PDB entry 4F7S | X-ray diffraction, 2.20 A resolution | chains A and B

Chain A:
Molecule: Cyclin-dependent kinase 8
From: Homo sapiens
Notes: EC 2.7.11.22, 2.7.11.23
UniProtKB: P49336 (CDK8_HUMAN); numbering as in UniProt (aligned over 1-403)
Chain sequence (405 residues; numbered -1 to 403; the number before each row is that of its first residue; numbers below 1 keep their minus sign (Asp-1 is residue -1)):
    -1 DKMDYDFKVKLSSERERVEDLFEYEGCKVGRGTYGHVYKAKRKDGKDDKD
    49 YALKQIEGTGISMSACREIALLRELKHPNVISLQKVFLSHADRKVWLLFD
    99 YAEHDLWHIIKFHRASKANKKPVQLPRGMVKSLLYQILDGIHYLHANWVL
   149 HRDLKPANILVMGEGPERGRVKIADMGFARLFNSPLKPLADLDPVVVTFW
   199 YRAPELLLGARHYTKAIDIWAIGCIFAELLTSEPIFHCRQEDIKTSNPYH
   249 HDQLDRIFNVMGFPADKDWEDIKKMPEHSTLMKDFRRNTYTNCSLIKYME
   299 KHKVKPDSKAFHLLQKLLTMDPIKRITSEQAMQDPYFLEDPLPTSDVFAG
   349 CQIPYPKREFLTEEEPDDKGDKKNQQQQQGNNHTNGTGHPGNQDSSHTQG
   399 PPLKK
Unresolved in the structure: -1 to 0, 116-121, 187-195, 238-242, 360-403
Sequence notes: expression tag (-1 to 0)
Residues lining bound ligands: N-(2-phenylethyl)quinazolin-4-amine (0SW): Val27, Val35, Ala50, Ile79, Phe97, Asp98, Tyr99, Ala100, Asp103, Trp105, His106, Ala155, Leu158, Arg356
From the paper describing this entry:
  - contacts within the chain: Met174-Phe176

Chain B:
Molecule: Cyclin-C
From: Homo sapiens
UniProtKB: P24863 (CCNC_HUMAN); residue numbers follow UniProt; this construct covers 1-283
Chain sequence (287 residues; row label = number of the first residue in the row; numbers below 1 keep their minus sign (Asp-3 is residue -3)):
    -3 DDKAMAGNFWQSSHYLQWILDKQDLLKERQKDLKFLSEEEYWKLQIFFTN
    47 VIQALGEHLKLRQQVIATATVYFKRFYARYSLKSIDPVLMAPTCVFLASK
    97 VEEFGVVSNTRLIAAATSVLKTRFSYAFPKEFPYRMNHILECEFYLLELM
   147 DCCLIVYHPYRPLLQYVQDMGQEDMLLPLAWRIVNDTYRTDLCLLYPPFM
   197 IALACLHVACVVQQKDARQWFAELSVDMEKILEIIRVILKLYEQWKNFDE
   247 RKEMATILSKMPKPKPPPNSEGEQGPNGSQNSSYSQS
Unresolved in the structure: -3, 265-283
Sequence notes: expression tag (-3 to 0)

Chain A / chain B interface:
Contacting residue pairs - 72 pairs, chain A then chain B:
  Met1(A) with Ser80(B); Ile81(B), hydrophobic; Tyr141(B), hydrophobic; Pro260(B); Lys261(B)
  Asp2(A) with Lys79(B), salt bridge; Ser80(B), hydrogen bond (backbone-backbone); Pro260(B); Lys261(B), hydrogen bond (side chain-backbone)
  Tyr3(A) with Lys261(B), hydrogen bond (backbone-backbone); Pro262(B); Pro263(B), hydrophobic
  Asp4(A) with Lys261(B), salt bridge
  Phe5(A) with Phe72(B), hydrophobic; Tyr76(B), hydrophobic; Ser80(B); Ile81(B), hydrophobic
  Lys6(A) with Tyr141(B)
  Leu9(A) with Tyr76(B); Tyr141(B), hydrophobic
  Arg13(A) with Glu144(B), salt bridge
  Ile59(A) with Lys96(B), hydrogen bond (backbone-side chain); Glu139(B); Phe140(B), hydrophobic; Leu143(B), hydrophobic
  Met61(A) with Lys96(B); Glu98(B); Glu99(B)
  Cys64(A) with Leu93(B), hydrophobic; Lys96(B); Val97(B), hydrophobic; Leu150(B)
  Arg65(A) with Asp-2(B), salt bridge; Lys96(B); Val97(B), hydrogen bond (side chain-backbone); Glu98(B); Glu99(B), salt bridge
  Ile67(A) with Cys148(B), hydrophobic
  Ala68(A) with Leu150(B), hydrophobic; Ile151(B)
  Leu69(A) with Ala0(B), hydrophobic
  Arg71(A) with Gln13(B), hydrogen bond; Asp147(B), salt bridge; Cys148(B); Cys149(B)
  Glu72(A) with Ser8(B); Ser9(B), hydrogen bond; Ile151(B)
  Leu73(A) with Met1(B), hydrophobic
  Val84(A) with Cys148(B), hydrophobic
  Leu86(A) with Phe140(B)
  Ser87(A) with Phe140(B)
  His88(A) with Phe140(B)
  Arg91(A) with Leu136(B), hydrogen bond (side chain-backbone); Phe140(B)
  Asn145(A) with Lys-1(B); Ala0(B); Met1(B), hydrogen bond (backbone-backbone); Asn4(B)
  Trp146(A) with Lys-1(B); Ala2(B), hydrophobic
  Arg150(A) with Glu99(B), salt bridge
  Phe176(A) with Glu99(B)
  Ala177(A) with Glu99(B)
  Arg178(A) with Glu99(B), hydrogen bond (backbone-side chain)
  Leu179(A) with Glu99(B); Val102(B), hydrophobic
  Phe180(A) with Glu99(B), hydrogen bond (backbone-backbone); Phe100(B); Gly101(B)
  Asn181(A) with Glu99(B); Phe100(B)
Also at the interface, not in a pair above, chain A (37 interface residues in all): Gly58, Lys92, Val93, Tyr141, Val147
Also at the interface, not in a pair above, chain B (40 interface residues in all): Gly3, Glu137, Pro264

In short:
The interface between chain A and chain B involves 37 residues on one side and 40 on the other; the contacts
include 11 hydrogen bonds and 7 salt bridges. Polar pairs include Asp2(A)-Lys79(B), Asp4(A)-Lys261(B) and
Arg13(A)-Glu144(B). Chain A binds N-(2-phenylethyl)quinazolin-4-amine. The paper reports contacts within the
chain involving Phe176(A) and Met174(A).
Chain A is Cyclin-dependent kinase 8 and chain B is Cyclin-C, both from Homo sapiens; the structure, Crystal
structure of human CDK8/CYCC in the DMG-in conformation, was determined by X-ray diffraction together with
4F6S, 4F6U, 4F6W, 4F70, 4F7J, 4F7L, 4F7N and 4G6L from the same study.
